6YNX - chains j and m of the 41 polymer chains in the assembly; structure by electron microscopy, 2.50 A resolution.

[Chain j]
Protein: ATPTT5
From: Tetrahymena thermophila
Reference sequence: Q228N4 (Q228N4_TETTS); residues 1-273 here = UniProt positions 1-273
Sequence (273 residues; numbered 1 to 273; the number before each row is that of its first residue):
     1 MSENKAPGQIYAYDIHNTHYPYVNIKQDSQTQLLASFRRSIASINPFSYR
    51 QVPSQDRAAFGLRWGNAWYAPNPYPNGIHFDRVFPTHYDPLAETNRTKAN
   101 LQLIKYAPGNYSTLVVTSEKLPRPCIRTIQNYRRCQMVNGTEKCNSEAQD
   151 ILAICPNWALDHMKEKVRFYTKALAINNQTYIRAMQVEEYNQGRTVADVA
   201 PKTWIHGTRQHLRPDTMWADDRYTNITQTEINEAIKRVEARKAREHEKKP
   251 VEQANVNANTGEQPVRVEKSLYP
Not modelled in the structure: 1-4
Disulfide bonds: C125-C155

[Chain m]
Protein: ATPTT7
From: Tetrahymena thermophila
Reference sequence: I7M980 (I7M980_TETTS); residue numbers follow UniProt; this construct covers 1-221
Sequence (221 residues; each row starts with the number of its first residue):
     1 MDNYFTAITLLGLRDQNLPPFKDARLQRYKSIKKMIDLIETTTKLAPPMP
    51 VELFMLNPTDPEWDDDMTYPTITHATALYKSSALAGNLFLYAYNYNNFTA
   101 NIRLRTMRYLFPVVSLAIFGNIYWDYRSQLVKVNLFDEYIQARAQELVKQ
   151 NEYLLEHEDVKRYVWWYEDLKETLARVHRQANNHKACDFKDSEIILQDFI
   201 RRYTNPKDNLPIKFHPQGQTF
Small-molecule neighbours: Ubiquinone-8 (UQ8): L90, N94, F98, F111

[How chain j and chain m interact]
Contacting residue pairs (81):
  R123(j) - W63(m)
  R123(j) - D64(m)  salt bridge
  R123(j) - D66(m)  salt bridge
  I126(j) - T59(m)
  R127(j) - T59(m)  hydrogen bond (side chain-backbone)
  R127(j) - D60(m)
  R127(j) - P61(m)
  R127(j) - D64(m)  salt bridge
  Q130(j) - T59(m)  hydrogen bond
  F169(j) - F221(m)  hydrophobic
  Y170(j) - F214(m)  hydrophobic
  Y170(j) - T220(m)
  A173(j) - T220(m)
  L174(j) - I212(m)
  L174(j) - F214(m)
  N177(j) - K44(m)  hydrogen bond
  N177(j) - I212(m)
  N177(j) - T220(m)
  N178(j) - L210(m)
  N178(j) - P211(m)
  N178(j) - I212(m)  hydrogen bond (side chain-backbone)
  T180(j) - D37(m)
  T180(j) - E40(m)
  T180(j) - T41(m)
  Y181(j) - T41(m)
  Y181(j) - I200(m)  hydrophobic
  Y181(j) - T204(m)  hydrogen bond
  Y181(j) - P206(m)
  Y181(j) - P211(m)
  Y181(j) - I212(m)  hydrophobic
  R183(j) - K34(m)  hydrogen bond (backbone-side chain)
  R183(j) - D37(m)  salt bridge
  A184(j) - K34(m)  hydrogen bond (backbone-side chain)
  A184(j) - D37(m)
  A184(j) - L38(m)
  A184(j) - T41(m)
  A184(j) - Q197(m)  hydrogen bond (backbone-side chain)
  M185(j) - Q197(m)
  M185(j) - I200(m)  hydrophobic
  M185(j) - R201(m)
  Q186(j) - K34(m)  hydrogen bond (backbone-side chain)
  Q186(j) - Q197(m)  hydrogen bond (backbone-side chain)
  E188(j) - K34(m)  salt bridge
  E188(j) - E193(m)
  Y190(j) - A186(m)
  Y190(j) - K190(m)
  Y190(j) - E193(m)  hydrogen bond
  N191(j) - K190(m)  hydrogen bond (side chain-backbone)
  N191(j) - E193(m)  hydrogen bond
  N191(j) - I194(m)
  R194(j) - K190(m)
  R194(j) - D191(m)  salt bridge
  R194(j) - I194(m)
  T195(j) - I194(m)
  V196(j) - I194(m)
  V196(j) - D198(m)
  V199(j) - D191(m)
  V199(j) - I195(m)  hydrophobic
  A200(j) - D191(m)  hydrogen bond (backbone-side chain)
  K202(j) - R176(m)
  K202(j) - H178(m)  hydrogen bond (backbone-side chain)
  T203(j) - A175(m)
  T203(j) - H178(m)
  W204(j) - T9(m)
  W204(j) - A175(m)  hydrogen bond (backbone-backbone)
  W204(j) - V177(m)  hydrogen bond (backbone-backbone)
  W204(j) - H178(m)
  G207(j) - R179(m)
  T208(j) - D15(m)
  R209(j) - D15(m)  hydrogen bond (side chain-backbone)
  L212(j) - R179(m)
  L212(j) - N182(m)
  R213(j) - N182(m)  hydrogen bond (backbone-side chain)
  P214(j) - Q16(m)
  P214(j) - N182(m)
  D215(j) - N182(m)
  D215(j) - H184(m)  salt bridge
  L271(j) - K22(m)  hydrogen bond (backbone-side chain)
  L271(j) - D23(m)
  L271(j) - L26(m)  hydrophobic
  Y272(j) - K22(m)
Also at the interface, not in a pair above, chain j (38 interface residues in all): D198, T216
Also at the interface, not in a pair above, chain m (53 interface residues in all): L10, N17, F21, Q180, A181, C187, F189, N205, K213, Q219

[In short]
38 residues of chain j and 53 residues of chain m are in contact; the contacts include 20 hydrogen bonds and 7
salt bridges. Polar pairs include R123(j)-D64(m), R123(j)-D66(m) and R127(j)-D64(m). Chain m binds
Ubiquinone-8.
Chain j is ATPTT5 and chain m is ATPTT7, both from Tetrahymena thermophila; the structure, Cryo-EM structure
of Tetrahymena thermophila mitochondrial ATP synthase - Fo-subcomplex, was determined by electron microscopy
together with 6YNV, 6YNW, 6YNY, 6YNZ and 6YO0 from the same study.
